Entry 5W5T (X-ray diffraction, 1.76 A resolution); this record covers chains A and B of the 4 polymer chains in the assembly.

[Chain A (and B)]
Molecule: Glucose-1-phosphate adenylyltransferase
From: Rhizobium radiobacter
Notes: EC 2.7.7.27; chain B of this document is another copy of the same molecule, construct and numbering; everything in this record applies to it too
UniProtKB: P39669 (GLGC_RHIRD); residues 7-421 here correspond to UniProt positions 6-420 (UniProt number = residue number - 1)
Sequence (415 residues; row label = number of the first residue in the row):
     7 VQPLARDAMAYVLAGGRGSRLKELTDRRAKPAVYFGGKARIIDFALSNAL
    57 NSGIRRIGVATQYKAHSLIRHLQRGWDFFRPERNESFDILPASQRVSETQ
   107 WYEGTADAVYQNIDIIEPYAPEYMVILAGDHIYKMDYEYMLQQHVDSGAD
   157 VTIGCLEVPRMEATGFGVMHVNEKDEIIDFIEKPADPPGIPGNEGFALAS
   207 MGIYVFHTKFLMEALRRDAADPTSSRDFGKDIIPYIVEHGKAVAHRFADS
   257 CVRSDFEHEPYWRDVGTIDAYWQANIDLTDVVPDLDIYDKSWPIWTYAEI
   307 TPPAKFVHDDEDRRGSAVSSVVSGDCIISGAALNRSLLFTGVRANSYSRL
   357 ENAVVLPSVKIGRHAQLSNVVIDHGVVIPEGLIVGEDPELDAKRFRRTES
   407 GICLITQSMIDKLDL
Not modelled in the structure: 99-104, 420-421 (chain B: 102-104)
Sequence notes: conflict Leu221 (Val220 in P39669)
Ligand contacts: ethyl 2-oxopropanoate (9X7): Lys44, Glu305, Thr307, Pro308, Pro309, Ala310, Val328, Ser329, Gly330
Swiss-Prot annotation at these positions:
  - binding site (alpha-D-glucose 1-phosphate): Tyr108, Gly173, Glu188, Lys189, Ser206
What the authors report for this chain:
  - binding site for ethyl 2-oxopropanoate: Lys44, Gly330
  - mutagenesis - K44A: abolished catalytic activity
  - mutagenesis - K44A: decreased catalytic activity on Fru6P
  - mutagenesis - K44A: decreased stability
  - mutagenesis - P97A: abolished catalytic activity on Fru6P
  - mutagenesis - G330D: increased catalytic activity
  - mutagenesis - G330D: increased stability
  - catalytic residues: Arg26 (citing earlier work)
  - allosteric site: Arg46 (citing earlier work)

[How chain A and chain B interact]
Pairs across the interface (70):
  Lys44(A) - Thr307(B)  hydrogen bond (side chain-backbone)
  Lys44(A) - Pro308(B)
  Lys44(A) - Pro309(B)
  Leu284(A) - Lys311(B)  hydrogen bond (backbone-side chain)
  Thr285(A) - Lys311(B)
  Asp286(A) - Lys311(B)  hydrogen bond (backbone-side chain)
  Val287(A) - Val313(B)  hydrophobic
  Val287(A) - His314(B)
  Pro289(A) - Lys311(B)
  Tyr294(A) - Pro308(B)  hydrophobic
  Tyr294(A) - Pro309(B)
  Tyr294(A) - Lys311(B)
  Tyr294(A) - Asp331(B)
  Tyr294(A) - Ile333(B)  hydrophobic
  Tyr294(A) - Arg349(B)
  Trp301(A) - Ile306(B)  hydrophobic
  Thr302(A) - Ile306(B)
  Ile306(A) - Trp301(B)  hydrophobic
  Ile306(A) - Thr302(B)
  Ile306(A) - Ala304(B)  hydrophobic
  Thr307(A) - Lys44(B)
  Pro308(A) - Lys44(B)
  Pro308(A) - Ile293(B)
  Pro308(A) - Tyr294(B)  hydrophobic
  Pro309(A) - Gly42(B)
  Pro309(A) - Lys44(B)
  Pro309(A) - Ile293(B)
  Pro309(A) - Tyr294(B)  hydrogen bond (backbone-side chain)
  Pro309(A) - Val327(B)  hydrophobic
  Pro309(A) - Val328(B)
  Pro309(A) - Ser329(B)
  Ala310(A) - Tyr294(B)
  Ala310(A) - Val327(B)
  Ala310(A) - Val328(B)  hydrogen bond (backbone-backbone)
  Lys311(A) - Leu284(B)  hydrogen bond (side chain-backbone)
  Lys311(A) - Thr285(B)  hydrogen bond (side chain-backbone)
  Lys311(A) - Asp286(B)  hydrogen bond (side chain-backbone)
  Lys311(A) - Tyr294(B)
  Lys311(A) - Ser326(B)
  Phe312(A) - Phe312(B)  hydrophobic
  Phe312(A) - Ala323(B)
  Phe312(A) - Ser325(B)  hydrogen bond (backbone-backbone)
  Phe312(A) - Ser326(B)  hydrogen bond (backbone-backbone)
  Val313(A) - Thr285(B)
  Val313(A) - Asp286(B)
  Val313(A) - Val287(B)  hydrophobic
  His314(A) - Val287(B)
  Asp315(A) - Val324(B)
  Arg320(A) - Arg320(B)
  Arg320(A) - Val324(B)
  Gly321(A) - Ala323(B)
  Ser322(A) - Ala323(B)
  Ala323(A) - Phe312(B)
  Ala323(A) - Gly321(B)
  Ala323(A) - Ser322(B)
  Val324(A) - Asp315(B)
  Val324(A) - Arg320(B)
  Ser325(A) - Phe312(B)  hydrogen bond (backbone-backbone)
  Ser325(A) - Asp315(B)
  Ser326(A) - Lys311(B)
  Ser326(A) - Phe312(B)  hydrogen bond (backbone-backbone)
  Val327(A) - Pro309(B)  hydrophobic
  Val327(A) - Ala310(B)
  Val327(A) - Lys311(B)
  Val328(A) - Pro309(B)
  Val328(A) - Ala310(B)  hydrogen bond (backbone-backbone)
  Ser329(A) - Pro309(B)
  Asp331(A) - Tyr294(B)
  Ile333(A) - Tyr294(B)  hydrophobic
  Arg349(A) - Tyr294(B)
Other interface residues (no listed pair), chain A (37 interface residues in all): Gly42, Ile293, Ala304, Cys332, Asn340
Other interface residues (no listed pair), chain B (37 interface residues in all): Gly43, Pro289, Asn340

[Overview]
Chain A and chain B each contribute 37 residues to their interface, with 13 hydrogen bonds. Polar contacts
include Lys44(A)-Thr307(B), Leu284(A)-Lys311(B) and Asp286(A)-Lys311(B). Ligands of chain A: ethyl
2-oxopropanoate. The paper reports the catalytic residue Arg26(A); K44A of chain A abolishes catalytic
activity; 3 substitutions were tested in all.
Chain A and chain B are both Glucose-1-phosphate adenylyltransferase (Rhizobium radiobacter); the structure,
Agrobacterium tumefaciens ADP-Glucose Pyrophosphorylase bound to activator ethyl pyruvate, was determined by
X-ray diffraction (same publication as 5W5R and 5W6J).
